Entry 8HR6 (X-ray diffraction, 3.52 A resolution); this record covers chains A and B.

== Chain A (and B) ==
Name: Leucine dehydrogenase
Source organism: Bacillus thuringiensis
Notes: EC 1.4.1.9; chain B of this document is another copy of the same molecule, construct and numbering; everything in this record applies to it too
Reference sequence: A0A0G3E5D9 (A0A0G3E5D9_BACTU); residue numbers follow UniProt; this construct covers 1-366
Sequence (366 residues; numbered 1 to 366; the number before each row is that of its first residue):
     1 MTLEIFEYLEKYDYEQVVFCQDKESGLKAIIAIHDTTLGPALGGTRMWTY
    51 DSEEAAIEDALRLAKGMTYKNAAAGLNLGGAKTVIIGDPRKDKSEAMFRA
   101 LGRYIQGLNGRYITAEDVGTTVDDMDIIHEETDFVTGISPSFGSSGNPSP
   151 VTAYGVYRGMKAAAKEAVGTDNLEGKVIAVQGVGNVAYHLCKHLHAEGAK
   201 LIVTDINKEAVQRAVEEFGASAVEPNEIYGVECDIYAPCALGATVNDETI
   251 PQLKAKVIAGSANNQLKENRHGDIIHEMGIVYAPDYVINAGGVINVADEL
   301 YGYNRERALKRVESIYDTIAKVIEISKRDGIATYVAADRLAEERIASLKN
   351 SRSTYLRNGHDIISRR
Disordered / not traced: 1-3, 142-144, 366 (chain B: 1-2, 141-147, 366)
Differences from the reference sequence: conflict Val168 (Phe in A0A0G3E5D9)
Residues lining bound ligands: NAD (nicotinamide-adenine-dinucleotide): Pro148, Ser149, Thr152, Gln181, Gly182, Val183, Gly184, Asn185, Val186, Ala187, Thr204, Asp205, Ile206, Asn207, Pro225, Cys239, Ala240, Leu241, Ser261, Ala262, Asn263, Asn289, Gly292

== Chain A / chain B interface ==
Residue-residue contacts (64; chain A residue first):
  Glu4(A) - Glu53(B)
  Glu4(A) - Glu54(B)
  Ile5(A) - Phe19(B)  hydrophobic
  Ile5(A) - Glu53(B)  hydrogen bond (backbone-side chain)
  Phe6(A) - Phe19(B)  hydrophobic
  Phe6(A) - Cys20(B)
  Phe6(A) - Lys28(B)
  Phe6(A) - Ala29(B)
  Phe6(A) - Ile30(B)  hydrophobic
  Phe6(A) - Glu53(B)  hydrogen bond (backbone-side chain)
  Phe6(A) - Ile86(B)  hydrophobic
  Glu7(A) - Glu53(B)
  Glu10(A) - Gln21(B)
  Glu10(A) - Lys23(B)  hydrogen bond (backbone-side chain)
  Glu10(A) - Lys28(B)
  Lys11(A) - Lys23(B)
  Asp13(A) - Gln21(B)  hydrogen bond
  Asp13(A) - Lys23(B)
  Tyr14(A) - Gln21(B)  hydrogen bond (backbone-side chain)
  Glu15(A) - Cys20(B)
  Glu15(A) - Gln21(B)  hydrogen bond (backbone-backbone)
  Glu15(A) - Tyr104(B)  hydrogen bond (backbone-side chain)
  Gln16(A) - Phe19(B)
  Gln16(A) - Tyr104(B)
  Val17(A) - Val17(B)
  Val17(A) - Val18(B)
  Val17(A) - Phe19(B)  hydrogen bond (backbone-backbone)
  Val18(A) - Val17(B)
  Phe19(A) - Ile5(B)  hydrophobic
  Phe19(A) - Phe6(B)  hydrophobic
  Phe19(A) - Gln16(B)
  Phe19(A) - Val17(B)  hydrogen bond (backbone-backbone)
  Phe19(A) - Phe19(B)  hydrophobic
  Cys20(A) - Phe6(B)
  Cys20(A) - Glu15(B)
  Cys20(A) - Gln16(B)
  Gln21(A) - Leu9(B)
  Gln21(A) - Glu10(B)
  Gln21(A) - Asp13(B)
  Gln21(A) - Tyr14(B)
  Gln21(A) - Glu15(B)  hydrogen bond (backbone-backbone)
  Lys23(A) - Glu10(B)  hydrogen bond (side chain-backbone)
  Lys23(A) - Lys11(B)  hydrogen bond (side chain-backbone)
  Lys23(A) - Asp13(B)  hydrogen bond (backbone-side chain)
  Gly26(A) - Glu10(B)
  Lys28(A) - Phe6(B)
  Lys28(A) - Glu10(B)  salt bridge
  Ala29(A) - Phe6(B)
  Ile30(A) - Phe6(B)  hydrophobic
  Glu53(A) - Leu3(B)
  Glu53(A) - Glu4(B)
  Glu53(A) - Ile5(B)  hydrogen bond (side chain-backbone)
  Glu53(A) - Phe6(B)  hydrogen bond (side chain-backbone)
  Glu53(A) - Glu7(B)
  Tyr104(A) - Glu15(B)  hydrogen bond (side chain-backbone)
  Tyr104(A) - Gln16(B)
  Tyr104(A) - Arg111(B)
  Gly107(A) - Gly107(B)
  Gly107(A) - Leu108(B)
  Gly107(A) - Arg111(B)
  Leu108(A) - Gly107(B)
  Asn109(A) - Asn109(B)
  Arg111(A) - Tyr104(B)
  Arg111(A) - Gly107(B)
Interface residues without a listed pair, chain A (29 interface residues in all): Leu9, Asp22, Ile86
Interface residues without a listed pair, chain B (30 interface residues in all): Asp22

== Summary ==
29 residues of chain A and 30 residues of chain B are in contact; the contacts include 16 hydrogen bonds and 1
salt bridge. Polar contacts include Lys28(A)-Glu10(B), Ile5(A)-Glu53(B) and Phe6(A)-Glu53(B). Bound to chain
A: NAD.
Both chains are Leucine dehydrogenase (Bacillus thuringiensis). Entry 8HR6 (leucine DEHYDROGENASE STRUCTURE IN
TERNARY COMPLEX WITH NAD+ from Bacillus thuringiensis) was determined by X-ray diffraction (same publication
as 8HPE).
